2XNI - chains A and D of the 4 polymer chains in the assembly; structure by X-ray diffraction, 3.30 A resolution.

== Chain A ==
Molecule: NS3 protease
Organism: Hepatitis C virus
Notes: fragment: protease domain, residues 1-180
Reference sequence: C1KHZ7 (C1KHZ7_9HEPC); residue numbers follow UniProt; this construct covers 1-180
Amino-acid sequence (198 residues; row label = number of the first residue in the row; numbers below 1 keep their minus sign (Ala-9 is residue -9)):
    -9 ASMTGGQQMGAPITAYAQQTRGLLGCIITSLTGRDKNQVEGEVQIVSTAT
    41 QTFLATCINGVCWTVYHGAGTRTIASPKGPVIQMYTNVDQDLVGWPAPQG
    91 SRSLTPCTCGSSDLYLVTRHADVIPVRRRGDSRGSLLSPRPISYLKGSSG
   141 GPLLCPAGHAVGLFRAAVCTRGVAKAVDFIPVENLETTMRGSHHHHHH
Not modelled in the structure: -9 to -1, 181-188
Glycans and other covalent adducts: compound TR8 linked to Ser139
Differences from the reference sequence: expression tag (-9 to 0, 181-188); conflict Thr40 (Ala in C1KHZ7), Leu153 (Ile in C1KHZ7)
Bound ions: Mg2+ site 1: Thr4 (shared with 2 residues of chain C); Mg2+ site 2: Ala5, Ala111; Zn2+: Cys97, Cys99, Cys145
Residues lining bound ligands: TR8 ((1-{[(10-tert-butyl-15,15-dimethyl-3,9,12-trioxo-6,7,9,10,11,12,14,15,16,17,18,19,23,23a-tetradecahydro-1H,5H-2,23:5,8-dimethano-4,13,2,8,11-benzodioxatriazacyclohenicosin-7(3H)-yl)carbonyl]amino}-3-hydroxypropyl)(trihydroxy)borate(1-)): His57, Asp79, Asp81, Arg123, Ile132, Leu135, Lys136, Gly137, Ser138, Phe154, Arg155, Ala156, Ala157, Val158, Cys159, Asp168

== Chain D ==
Molecule: NS4A cofactor
Reference sequence: C9WU77 (C9WU77_9HEPC); residue numbers follow UniProt; this construct covers 21-39
Amino-acid sequence (23 residues; row label = number of the first residue in the row):
    19 KKGSVVIVGRIVLSGKPAIIPKK
Not modelled in the structure: 19-20, 37-41
Differences from the reference sequence: expression tag (19-20, 40-41)

== How chain A and chain D interact ==
Pairs across the interface - 6 pairs, chain A then chain D:
  Thr4(A) - Leu31(D)  hydrogen bond (side chain-backbone)
  Ala5(A) - Ser32(D)
  Tyr6(A) - Ser32(D)
  Tyr6(A) - Lys34(D)
  Tyr6(A) - Pro35(D)
  Ala7(A) - Lys34(D)  hydrogen bond (backbone-side chain)
Interface residues without a listed pair, chain A (5 interface residues in all): Gln8
Interface residues without a listed pair, chain D (5 interface residues in all): Gly33

== Overview ==
The chain A/chain D interface involves 5 residues from each chain; the contacts include 2 hydrogen bonds.
Polar pairs include Thr4(A)-Leu31(D) and Ala7(A)-Lys34(D). Compound TR8 is covalently linked to Ser139(A). The
Mg2+ site 2 is built by Ala5(A) and Ala111(A).
Here chain A is NS3 protease (Hepatitis C virus) and chain D is NS4A cofactor. Entry 2XNI (Protein-ligand
complex of a novel macrocyclic HCV NS3 protease inhibitor derived from amino cyclic boronates) was determined
by X-ray diffraction.
